8SY6 - chains I and K of the 8 polymer chains in the assembly; structure by electron microscopy, 3.28 A resolution.

[Chain I]
Protein: DNA-directed RNA polymerase subunit beta
Source organism: Escherichia coli
Notes: EC 2.7.7.6
UniProtKB: P0A8V2 (RPOB_ECOLI); numbering as in UniProt (aligned over 1-1342)
Sequence (1342 residues; row label = number of the first residue in the row):
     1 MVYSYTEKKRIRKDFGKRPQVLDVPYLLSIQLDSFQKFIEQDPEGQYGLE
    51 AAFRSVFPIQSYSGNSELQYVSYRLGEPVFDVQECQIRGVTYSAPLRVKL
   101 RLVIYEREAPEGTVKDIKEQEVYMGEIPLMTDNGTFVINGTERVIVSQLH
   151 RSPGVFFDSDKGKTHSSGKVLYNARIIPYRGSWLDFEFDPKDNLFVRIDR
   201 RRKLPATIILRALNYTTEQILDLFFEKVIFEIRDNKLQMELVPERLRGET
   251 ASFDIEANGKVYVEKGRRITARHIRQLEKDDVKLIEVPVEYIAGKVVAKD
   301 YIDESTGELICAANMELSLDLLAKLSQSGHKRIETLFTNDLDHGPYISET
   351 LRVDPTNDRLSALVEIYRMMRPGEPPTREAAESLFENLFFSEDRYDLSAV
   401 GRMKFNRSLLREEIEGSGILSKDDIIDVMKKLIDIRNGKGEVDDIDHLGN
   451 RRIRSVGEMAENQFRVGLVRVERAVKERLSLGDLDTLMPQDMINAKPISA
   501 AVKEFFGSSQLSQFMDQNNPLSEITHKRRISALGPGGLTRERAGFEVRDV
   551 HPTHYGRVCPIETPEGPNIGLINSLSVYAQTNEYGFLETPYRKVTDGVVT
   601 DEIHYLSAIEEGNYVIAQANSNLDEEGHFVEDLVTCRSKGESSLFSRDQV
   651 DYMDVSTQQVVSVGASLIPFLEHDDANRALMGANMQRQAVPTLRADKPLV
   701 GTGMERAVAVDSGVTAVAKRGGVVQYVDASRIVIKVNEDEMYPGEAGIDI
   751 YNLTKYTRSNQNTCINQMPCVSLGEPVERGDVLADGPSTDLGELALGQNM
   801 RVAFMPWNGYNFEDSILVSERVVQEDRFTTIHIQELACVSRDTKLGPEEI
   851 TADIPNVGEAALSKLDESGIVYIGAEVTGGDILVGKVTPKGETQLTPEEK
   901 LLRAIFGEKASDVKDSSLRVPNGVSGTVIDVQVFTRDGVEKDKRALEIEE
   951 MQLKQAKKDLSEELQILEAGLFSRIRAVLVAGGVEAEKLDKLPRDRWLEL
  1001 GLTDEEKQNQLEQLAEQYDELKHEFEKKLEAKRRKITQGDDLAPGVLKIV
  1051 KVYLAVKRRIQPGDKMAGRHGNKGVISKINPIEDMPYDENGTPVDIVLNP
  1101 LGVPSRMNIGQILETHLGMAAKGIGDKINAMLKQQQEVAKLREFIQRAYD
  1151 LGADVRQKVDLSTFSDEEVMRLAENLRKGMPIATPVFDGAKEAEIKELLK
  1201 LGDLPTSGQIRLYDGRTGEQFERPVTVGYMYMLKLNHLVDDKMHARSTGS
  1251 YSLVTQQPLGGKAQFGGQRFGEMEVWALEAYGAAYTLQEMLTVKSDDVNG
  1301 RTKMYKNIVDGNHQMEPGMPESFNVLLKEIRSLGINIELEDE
Not modelled in the structure: 104-118, 227-336, 886-917, 972-1020, 1342
Residues lining bound ligands: UTP (uridine 5'-triphosphate): R678, M681, D814, K1073, R1106
Curated features (UniProtKB/Swiss-Prot):
  - modified residue (N6-acetyllysine): K1022, K1200
  - mutagenesis: I561 (I561S: Resistant to antibiotics salinamide A and B), I569 (I569S: Resistant to antibiotics salinamide A and B), A665 (A665E: Resistant to antibiotics salinamide A and B), D675 (D675A/G: Resistant to antibiotics salinamide A and B), N677 (N677H/K: Resistant to antibiotics salinamide A and B), L680 (L680M: Resistant to antibiotics salinamide A and B), E813 (E813K: Disrupts the enzyme's active center)
Reported in the primary citation:
  - binding site for UTP: R678, R1106

[Chain K]
Protein: DNA-directed RNA polymerase subunit omega
Source organism: Escherichia coli
Notes: EC 2.7.7.6
UniProtKB: P0A800 (RPOZ_ECOLI); numbering as in UniProt (aligned over 1-91)
Sequence (91 residues; row label = number of the first residue in the row):
     1 MARVTVQDAVEKIGNRFDLVLVAARRARQMQVGGKDPLVPEENDKTTVIA
    51 LREIEEGLINNQILDVRERQEQQEQEAAELQAVTAIAEGRR
Not modelled in the structure: 75-91

[Chain I / chain K interface]
Contacting residue pairs - 6 pairs, chain I then chain K:
  Y1281(I) - F17(K)
  G1311(I) - Q31(K)
  N1312(I) - V32(K)
  H1313(I) - R28(K)  hydrogen bond (backbone-side chain)
  H1313(I) - Q31(K)
  Q1314(I) - R28(K)
Interface residues without a listed pair, chain I (6 interface residues in all): G1282

[Summary]
6 residues of chain I face 4 of chain K across their interface, with 1 hydrogen bond. Its one hydrogen-bonded
contact is H1313(I)-R28(K). Chain I binds UTP. UniProt lists 7 mutagenesis sites on chain I. From the paper: a
binding site for UTP at R678(I) and R1106(I).
Chain I is DNA-directed RNA polymerase subunit beta and chain K is DNA-directed RNA polymerase subunit omega,
both from Escherichia coli; the structure, E. coli DNA-directed RNA polymerase transcription elongation
complex bound the unnatural dB-UTP base pair in the ..., was determined by electron microscopy (same
publication as 8SY5 and 8SY7).
